Entry 7EMF (electron microscopy, 3.50 A resolution); this record covers chains W and X of the 27 polymer chains in the assembly.

# Chain W
Protein: Mediator of RNA polymerase II transcription subunit 23
From: Homo sapiens
UniProt: Q9ULK4 (MED23_HUMAN); residue numbers follow UniProt; this construct covers 1-1368
Sequence (1368 residues; numbered 1 to 1368; the number before each row is that of its first residue):
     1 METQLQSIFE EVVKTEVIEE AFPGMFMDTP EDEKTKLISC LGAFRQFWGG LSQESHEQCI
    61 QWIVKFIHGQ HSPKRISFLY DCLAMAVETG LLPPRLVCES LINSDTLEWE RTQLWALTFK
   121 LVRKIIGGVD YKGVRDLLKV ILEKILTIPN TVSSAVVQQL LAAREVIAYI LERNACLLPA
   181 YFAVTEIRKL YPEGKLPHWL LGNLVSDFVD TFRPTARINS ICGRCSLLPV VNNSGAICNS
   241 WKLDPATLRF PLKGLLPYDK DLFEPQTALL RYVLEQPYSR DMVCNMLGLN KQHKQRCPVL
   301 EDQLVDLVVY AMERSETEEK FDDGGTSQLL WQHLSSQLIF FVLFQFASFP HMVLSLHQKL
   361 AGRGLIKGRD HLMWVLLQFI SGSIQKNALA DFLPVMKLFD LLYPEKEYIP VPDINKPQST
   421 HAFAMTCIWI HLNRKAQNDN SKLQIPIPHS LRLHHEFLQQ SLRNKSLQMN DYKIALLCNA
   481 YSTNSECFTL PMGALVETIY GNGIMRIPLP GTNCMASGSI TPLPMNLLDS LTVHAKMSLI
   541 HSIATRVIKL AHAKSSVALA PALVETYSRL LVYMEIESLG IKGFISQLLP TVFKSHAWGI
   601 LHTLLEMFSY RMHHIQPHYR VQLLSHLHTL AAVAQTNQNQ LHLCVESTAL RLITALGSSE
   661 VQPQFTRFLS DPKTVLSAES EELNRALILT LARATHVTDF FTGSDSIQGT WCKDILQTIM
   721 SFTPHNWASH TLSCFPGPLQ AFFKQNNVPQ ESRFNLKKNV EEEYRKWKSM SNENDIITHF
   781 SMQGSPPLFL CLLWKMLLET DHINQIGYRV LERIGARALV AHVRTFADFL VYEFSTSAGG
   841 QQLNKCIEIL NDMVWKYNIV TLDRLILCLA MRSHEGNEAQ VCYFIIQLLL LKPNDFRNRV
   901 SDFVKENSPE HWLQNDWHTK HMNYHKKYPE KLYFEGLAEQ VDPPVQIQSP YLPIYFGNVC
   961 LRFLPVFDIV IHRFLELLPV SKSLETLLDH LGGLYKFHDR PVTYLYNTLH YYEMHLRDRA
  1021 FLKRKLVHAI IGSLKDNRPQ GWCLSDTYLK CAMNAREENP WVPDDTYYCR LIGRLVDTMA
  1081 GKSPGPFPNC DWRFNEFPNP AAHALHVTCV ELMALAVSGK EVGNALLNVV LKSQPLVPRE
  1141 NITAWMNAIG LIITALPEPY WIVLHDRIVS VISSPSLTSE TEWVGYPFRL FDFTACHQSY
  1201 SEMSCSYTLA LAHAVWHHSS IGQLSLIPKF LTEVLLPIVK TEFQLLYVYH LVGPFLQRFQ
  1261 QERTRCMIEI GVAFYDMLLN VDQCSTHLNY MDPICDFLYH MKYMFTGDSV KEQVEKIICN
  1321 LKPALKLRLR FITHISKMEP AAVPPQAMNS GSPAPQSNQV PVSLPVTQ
Not modelled in the structure: 1335-1368
Swiss-Prot annotation at these positions:
  - natural variant: Arg611 (R611Q: In MRT18)

# Chain X
Protein: Mediator of RNA polymerase II transcription subunit 24
From: Homo sapiens
UniProt: O75448 (MED24_HUMAN); numbering as in UniProt (aligned over 1-989)
Sequence (989 residues; numbered 1 to 989; the number before each row is that of its first residue):
     1 MKVVNLKQAI LQAWKERWSD YQWAINMKKF FPKGATWDIL NLADALLEQA MIGPSPNPLI
    61 LSYLKYAISS QMVSYSSVLT AISKFDDFSR DLCVQALLDI MDMFCDRLSC HGKAEECIGL
   121 CRALLSALHW LLRCTAASAE RLREGLEAGT PAAGEKQLAM CLQRLEKTLS STKNRALLHI
   181 AKLEEASSWT AIEHSLLKLG EILANLSNPQ LRSQAEQCGT LIRSIPTMLS VHAEQMHKTG
   241 FPTVHAVILL EGTMNLTGET QSLVEQLTMV KRMQHIPTPL FVLEIWKACF VGLIESPEGT
   301 EELKWTAFTF LKIPQVLVKL KKYSHGDKDF TEDVNCAFEF LLKLTPLLDK ADQRCNCDCT
   361 NFLLQECGKQ GLLSEASVNN LMAKRKADRE HAPQQKSGEN ANIQPNIQLI LRAEPTVTNI
   421 LKTMDADHSK SPEGLLGVLG HMLSGKSLDL LLAAAAATGK LKSFARKFIN LNEFTTYGSE
   481 ESTKPASVRA LLFDISFLML CHVAQTYGSE VILSESRTGA EVPFFETWMQ TCMPEEGKIL
   541 NPDHPCFRPD STKVESLVAL LNNSSEMKLV QMKWHEACLS ISAAILEILN AWENGVLAFE
   601 SIQKITDNIK GKVCSLAVCA VAWLVAHVRM LGLDEREKSL QMIRQLAGPL FSENTLQFYN
   661 ERVVIMNSIL ERMCADVLQQ TATQIKFPST GVDTMPYWNL LPPKRPIKEV LTDIFAKVLE
   721 KGWVDSRSIH IFDTLLHMGG VYWFCNNLIK ELLKETRKEH TLRAVELLYS IFCLDMQQVT
   781 LVLLGHILPG LLTDSSKWHS LMDPPGTALA KLAVWCALSS YSSHKGQAST RQKKRHREDI
   841 EDYISLFPLD DVQPSKLMRL LSSNEDDANI LSSPTDRSMS SSLSASQLHT VNMRDPLNRV
   901 LANLFLLISS ILGSRTAGPH TQFVQWFMEE CVDCLEQGGR GSVLQFMPFT TVSELVKVSA
   961 MSSPKVVLAI TDLSLPLGRQ VAAKAIAAL
Not modelled in the structure: 1-3, 147-153, 227-237, 325-328, 392-401, 689-692, 824-827, 851-890, 938-941, 960-964
Swiss-Prot annotation at these positions:
  - motif: Leu128 to Leu132 (LXXLL motif 1), Leu344 to Leu348 (LXXLL motif 2), Leu448 to Leu452 (LXXLL motif 3), Leu557 to Leu561 (LXXLL motif 4), Leu788 to Leu792 (LXXLL motif 5), Leu857 to Leu861 (LXXLL motif 6)
  - modified residue (Phosphoserine): Ser862, Ser873

# How chain W and chain X interact
Contacting residue pairs (61):
  Asn150(W) with Gly918(X); Pro919(X)
  Thr151(W) with Thr916(X); Ala917(X)
  Val152(W) with Thr916(X); Ala917(X), hydrogen bond (backbone-backbone)
  Ser154(W) with Ser914(X); Arg915(X); Thr916(X)
  Glu193(W) with Thr756(X), hydrogen bond; Arg757(X), salt bridge
  Gly194(W) with Thr756(X)
  Leu196(W) with Met802(X), hydrophobic; Pro804(X), hydrophobic; Pro805(X)
  Pro197(W) with Met802(X); Pro804(X)
  Trp199(W) with Asp803(X); Ala917(X); Gly918(X); Pro919(X), hydrophobic
  Gly202(W) with Asp803(X)
  Asn203(W) with Asp803(X); Thr807(X); Trp926(X)
  Asp207(W) with Lys758(X)
  Asp210(W) with Lys758(X), salt bridge
  Arg213(W) with Arg757(X); Glu759(X), salt bridge
  Tyr258(W) with Arg757(X), hydrogen bond (backbone-side chain)
  Asp259(W) with Arg757(X)
  Lys260(W) with Arg757(X)
  Ser1133(W) with Asp349(X); Gln353(X), hydrogen bond
  Arg1139(W) with Glu295(X), salt bridge; Lys350(X)
  Ser1176(W) with Lys343(X)
  Glu1180(W) with Lys343(X), salt bridge; Lys384(X), salt bridge
  Glu1182(W) with Cys336(X); Glu339(X); Phe340(X)
  Trp1183(W) with Phe340(X), hydrophobic; Lys343(X)
  Tyr1186(W) with Lys238(X)
  His1197(W) with Glu720(X), hydrogen bond (side chain-backbone); Lys721(X); Trp723(X)
  Gln1198(W) with Lys721(X); Trp723(X)
  Ser1199(W) with Val291(X); Leu347(X)
  Tyr1200(W) with Leu283(X); Lys287(X); Leu344(X), hydrophobic
  Ser1201(W) with Pro346(X)
  Glu1202(W) with Lys343(X); Leu344(X); Thr345(X); Pro346(X)
  Met1203(W) with Thr345(X)
Interface residues without a listed pair, chain W (38 interface residues in all): Ser153, Leu201, Ser206, Phe263, Val1184, Arg1189, Tyr1207
Interface residues without a listed pair, chain X (40 interface residues in all): Thr239, Leu280, His760, Gln922

# In short
Chain W and chain X form an interface of 38 and 40 residues respectively, with 5 hydrogen bonds and 6 salt
bridges. Polar pairs include Glu193(W)-Arg757(X), Asp210(W)-Lys758(X) and Arg213(W)-Glu759(X).
Here chain W is Mediator of RNA polymerase II transcription subunit 23 and chain X is Mediator of RNA
polymerase II transcription subunit 24, both from Homo sapiens. Entry 7EMF (Human Mediator (deletion of
MED1-IDR) in a Tail-extended conformation) was determined by electron microscopy, deposited together with
7ENJ.
